PDB entry 6N4C | electron microscopy, 17.00 A resolution (very low resolution: no residue pairs are listed; an interface is given only as per-side residue counts) | chains F and a of the 8 polymer chains in the assembly

[Chain F]
Molecule: RNA polymerase sigma factor RpoD
Source organism: Escherichia coli K-12
UniProt: P00579 (RPOD_ECOLI); numbering as in UniProt; present here: 8-171, 210-501, 507-520, 522-528, 534-613
Sequence (558 residues; numbered 8 to 613; 48 numbers in that range are skipped by the numbering (no residue carries them; nothing is unmodelled there); the number before each row is that of its first residue):
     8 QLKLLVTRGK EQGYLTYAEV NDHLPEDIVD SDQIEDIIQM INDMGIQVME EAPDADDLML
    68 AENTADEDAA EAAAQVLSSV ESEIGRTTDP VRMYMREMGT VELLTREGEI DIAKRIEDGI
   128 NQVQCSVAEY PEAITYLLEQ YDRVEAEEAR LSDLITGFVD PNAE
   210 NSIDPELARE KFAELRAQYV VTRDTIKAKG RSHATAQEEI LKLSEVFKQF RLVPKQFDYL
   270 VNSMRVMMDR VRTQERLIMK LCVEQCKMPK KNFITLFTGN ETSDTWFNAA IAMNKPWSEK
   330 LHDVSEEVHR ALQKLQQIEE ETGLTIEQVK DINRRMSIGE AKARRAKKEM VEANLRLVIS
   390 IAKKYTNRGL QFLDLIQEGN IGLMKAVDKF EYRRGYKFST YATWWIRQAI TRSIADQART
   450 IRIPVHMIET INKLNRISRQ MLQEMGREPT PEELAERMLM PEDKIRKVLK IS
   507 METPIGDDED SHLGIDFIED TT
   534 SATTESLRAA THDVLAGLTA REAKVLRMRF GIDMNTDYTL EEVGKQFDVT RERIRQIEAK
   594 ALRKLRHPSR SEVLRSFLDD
Differences from the reference sequence: insertion (521)
UniProt features mapped onto this chain:
  - DNA-binding region: Leu573 to Ala592 (H-T-H motif)
  - region: Arg584 to Arg599 (Interaction with anti-sigma factors)
  - motif: Asp403 to Gln406 (Interaction with polymerase core subunit RpoC)
  - site: Arg562 (Interaction with anti-sigma factors)
  - mutagenesis: Ala553 (A553D: Disrupts the interaction with Escherichia phage lambda antitermination protein Q), Arg596 (R596D/E: 2-fold reduction in activation of class II Crp-dependent promoters)

[Chain a]
Molecule: 94-nt DNA strand
Sequence (94 nucleotides; each row starts with the number of its first residue; the depositors numbered this strand downwards along its sequence, so these rows (ascending numbers) run in the REVERSE of the deposited 5'-to-3' order):
    1A T
    2A G
    3A T
    4A T
    5A G
    6A G
    7A A
    8A G
    9A G
   10A A
   11A A
   12A T
   13A C
   14A A
   15A T
   16A G
   17A T
   18A A
   19A C
   20A G
   21A T
   22A T
   23A G
   24A G
   25A T
   26A A
   27A A
   28A T
   29A A
   30A G
   31A T
   32A G
   33A G
   34A C
   35A G
   36A G
   37A T
   38A C
   39A T
   40A C
   41A C
   42A A
   43A T
   44A T
   45A T
   46A T
   47A A
   48A T
   49A C
   50A A
   51A G
   52A T
   53A T
   54A G
   55A T
   56A G
   57A C
   58A G
   59A T
   60A G
   61A C
   62A C
   63A A
   64A C
   65A A
   66A A
   67A T
   68A C
   69A T
   70A A
   71A T
   72A A
   73A A
   74A A
   75A T
   76A A
   77A G
   78A G
   79A G
   80A A
   81A A
   82A C
   83A G
   84A C
   85A C
   86A A
   87A C
   88A T
   89A A
   90A T
   91A C
   92A T
   93A A
   94A A

[How chain F and chain a interact]
At this resolution (17 A) residue pairs are not listed: 49 residues of chain F and 25 of chain a lie at the interface.

[Summary]
49 residues of chain F face 25 of chain a across their interface. Curated annotation (UniProt) lists 2
mutagenesis sites on chain F.
Chain F is RNA polymerase sigma factor RpoD (Escherichia coli K-12) and chain a is a 94-nt DNA strand; the
structure, EM structure of the DNA wrapping in bacterial open transcription initiation complex, was determined
by electron microscopy.
